3ARG - chains A and B of the 4 polymer chains in the assembly; structure by X-ray diffraction, 3.00 A resolution.

Chain A:
Name: Antigen-presenting glycoprotein CD1d1
Organism: Mus musculus
Notes: fragment: heavy chain
Reference sequence: P11609 (CD1D1_MOUSE); residues 1-279 here correspond to UniProt positions 19-297 (UniProt number = residue number + 18)
Sequence (302 residues; numbered 1 to 302; the number before each row is that of its first residue):
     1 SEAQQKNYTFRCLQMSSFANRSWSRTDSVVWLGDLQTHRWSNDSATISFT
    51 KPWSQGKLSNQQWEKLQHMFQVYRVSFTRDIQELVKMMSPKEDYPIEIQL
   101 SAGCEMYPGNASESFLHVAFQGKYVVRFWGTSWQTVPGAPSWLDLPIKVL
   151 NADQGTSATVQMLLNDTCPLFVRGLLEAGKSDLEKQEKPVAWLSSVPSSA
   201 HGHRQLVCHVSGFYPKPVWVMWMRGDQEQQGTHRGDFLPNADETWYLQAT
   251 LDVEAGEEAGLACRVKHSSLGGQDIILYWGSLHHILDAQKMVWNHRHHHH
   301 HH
Unresolved in the structure: 1-6, 89, 108-109, 241, 301-302
Sequence notes: conflict His201 (Asp219 in P11609); expression tag (280-302)
Cystine bridges: Cys104-Cys168, Cys208-Cys263
Covalent attachments: N-acetylglucosamine (NAG) linked to Asn20, Asn42, Asn165
Ligand contacts: DB6 ((11E,14E)-N-[(2S,3S,4R)-1-(alpha-D-glucopyranosyloxy)-3,4-dihydroxyoctadecan-2-yl]icosa-11,14-dienamide): Cys12, Gln14, Ser28, Val30, Met69, Phe70, Tyr73, Ser76, Phe77, Asp80, Ile81, Leu84, Val118, Phe120, Val126, Trp133, Pro146, Asp153, Gly155, Thr156, Thr159, Val160, Phe171
UniProt features mapped onto this chain:
  - binding site (a D-galactosylceramide): Asp80, Asp153 to Thr156
  - glycosylation (N-linked (GlcNAc...) asparagine): Asn7, Asn20, Asn42, Asn110, Asn165
From the paper describing this entry:
  - binding site for DB6: Gly155

Chain B:
Name: Beta-2-microglobulin
Organism: Mus musculus
Reference sequence: P01887 (B2MG_MOUSE); residues 1-99 here correspond to UniProt positions 21-119 (UniProt number = residue number + 20)
Sequence (99 residues; row label = number of the first residue in the row):
     1 IQKTPQIQVYSRHPPENGKPNILNCYVTQFHPPHIEIQMLKNGKKIPKVE
    51 MSDMSFSKDWSFYILAHTEFTPTETDTYACRVKHASMAEPKTVYWDRDM
Unresolved in the structure: 1
Cystine bridges: Cys25-Cys80

Chain A / chain B interface:
Residue-residue contacts (67):
  Leu13(A) with Ser55(B); Phe56(B), hydrophobic
  Gln14(A) with Phe56(B)
  Met15(A) with Met54(B); Phe56(B), hydrophobic; Phe62(B), hydrophobic
  Val29(A) with Asp53(B); Met54(B)
  Trp31(A) with Ser55(B), hydrogen bond; Tyr63(B)
  Gln36(A) with Asp53(B), hydrogen bond
  Arg39(A) with Asp53(B), salt bridge
  Glu97(A) with Pro33(B)
  Gln99(A) with Phe56(B); Trp60(B), hydrogen bond (side chain-backbone); Phe62(B)
  Leu100(A) with Phe56(B)
  Ser101(A) with Trp60(B)
  His117(A) with Trp60(B)
  Ala119(A) with Trp60(B), hydrophobic
  Gln121(A) with His31(B)
  Gly122(A) with His31(B); Trp60(B)
  Tyr124(A) with Trp60(B)
  Trp192(A) with Pro14(B), hydrophobic; Pro15(B)
  Ser194(A) with Asp98(B), hydrogen bond (side chain-backbone)
  Ser195(A) with Asp98(B)
  Val196(A) with Asp98(B); Met99(B), hydrophobic
  Val207(A) with Asp98(B)
  His209(A) with Met99(B)
  Ser211(A) with Arg12(B), hydrogen bond (side chain-backbone)
  Gly212(A) with Arg12(B)
  Leu238(A) with Gln8(B); Tyr10(B); Tyr26(B), hydrophobic
  Pro239(A) with Tyr10(B), hydrogen bond (backbone-side chain); Asn24(B), hydrogen bond (backbone-side chain); Tyr26(B), hydrophobic; Leu65(B)
  Asn240(A) with Arg12(B); Asn24(B); Leu65(B)
  Tyr246(A) with Tyr10(B), hydrophobic
  Gln248(A) with Met99(B)
  Lys290(A) with Glu16(B); Asn17(B), hydrogen bond (backbone-side chain)
  Met291(A) with Pro15(B); Asn17(B); Arg97(B), hydrogen bond (backbone-side chain); Asp98(B)
  Val292(A) with Asn17(B), hydrogen bond (backbone-side chain); Glu74(B); Arg97(B)
  Trp293(A) with Glu74(B); Asp96(B); Arg97(B)
  Asn294(A) with Glu74(B), hydrogen bond (backbone-backbone); Thr75(B)
  His295(A) with Asp98(B), salt bridge
  Arg296(A) with Thr77(B)
  His297(A) with Tyr94(B)
  His298(A) with Asp96(B)
  His299(A) with Val93(B); Tyr94(B), hydrogen bond (side chain-backbone); Asp96(B), hydrogen bond (backbone-side chain)
Also at the interface, not in a pair above, chain A (41 interface residues in all): Val190, Thr244
Also at the interface, not in a pair above, chain B (34 interface residues in all): Ser11, His13, Pro32, Asp59, Thr73, Trp95

In short:
41 residues of chain A face 34 of chain B across their interface, with 13 hydrogen bonds and 2 salt bridges.
Polar contacts include Arg39(A)-Asp53(B), His295(A)-Asp98(B) and Trp31(A)-Ser55(B). Bound to chain A: compound
DB6. Covalently linked N-acetylglucosamine: at Asn20(A), Asn42(A) and Asn165(A). From the paper: a binding
site for DB6 at Gly155(A).
Here chain A is Antigen-presenting glycoprotein CD1d1 and chain B is Beta-2-microglobulin, both from Mus
musculus. Entry 3ARG (Ternary crystal structure of the mouse NKT TCR-CD1d-alpha-glucosylceramide(C20:2)) was
determined by X-ray diffraction, deposited together with 3ARB, 3ARD, 3ARE and 3ARF.
